PDB entry 6J4X | electron microscopy, 4.30 A resolution (low resolution: residue-level contacts below are approximate; hydrogen-bond / salt-bridge calls are withheld) | chains A and T of the 26 polymer chains in the assembly

== Chain A ==
Protein: DNA-directed RNA polymerase subunit
Organism: Komagataella phaffii (strain GS115 / ATCC 20864)
Notes: EC 2.7.7.6
UniProt: C4R4Y0 (C4R4Y0_KOMPG); numbering as in UniProt (aligned over 1-1743)
Sequence (1743 residues; row label = number of the first residue in the row):
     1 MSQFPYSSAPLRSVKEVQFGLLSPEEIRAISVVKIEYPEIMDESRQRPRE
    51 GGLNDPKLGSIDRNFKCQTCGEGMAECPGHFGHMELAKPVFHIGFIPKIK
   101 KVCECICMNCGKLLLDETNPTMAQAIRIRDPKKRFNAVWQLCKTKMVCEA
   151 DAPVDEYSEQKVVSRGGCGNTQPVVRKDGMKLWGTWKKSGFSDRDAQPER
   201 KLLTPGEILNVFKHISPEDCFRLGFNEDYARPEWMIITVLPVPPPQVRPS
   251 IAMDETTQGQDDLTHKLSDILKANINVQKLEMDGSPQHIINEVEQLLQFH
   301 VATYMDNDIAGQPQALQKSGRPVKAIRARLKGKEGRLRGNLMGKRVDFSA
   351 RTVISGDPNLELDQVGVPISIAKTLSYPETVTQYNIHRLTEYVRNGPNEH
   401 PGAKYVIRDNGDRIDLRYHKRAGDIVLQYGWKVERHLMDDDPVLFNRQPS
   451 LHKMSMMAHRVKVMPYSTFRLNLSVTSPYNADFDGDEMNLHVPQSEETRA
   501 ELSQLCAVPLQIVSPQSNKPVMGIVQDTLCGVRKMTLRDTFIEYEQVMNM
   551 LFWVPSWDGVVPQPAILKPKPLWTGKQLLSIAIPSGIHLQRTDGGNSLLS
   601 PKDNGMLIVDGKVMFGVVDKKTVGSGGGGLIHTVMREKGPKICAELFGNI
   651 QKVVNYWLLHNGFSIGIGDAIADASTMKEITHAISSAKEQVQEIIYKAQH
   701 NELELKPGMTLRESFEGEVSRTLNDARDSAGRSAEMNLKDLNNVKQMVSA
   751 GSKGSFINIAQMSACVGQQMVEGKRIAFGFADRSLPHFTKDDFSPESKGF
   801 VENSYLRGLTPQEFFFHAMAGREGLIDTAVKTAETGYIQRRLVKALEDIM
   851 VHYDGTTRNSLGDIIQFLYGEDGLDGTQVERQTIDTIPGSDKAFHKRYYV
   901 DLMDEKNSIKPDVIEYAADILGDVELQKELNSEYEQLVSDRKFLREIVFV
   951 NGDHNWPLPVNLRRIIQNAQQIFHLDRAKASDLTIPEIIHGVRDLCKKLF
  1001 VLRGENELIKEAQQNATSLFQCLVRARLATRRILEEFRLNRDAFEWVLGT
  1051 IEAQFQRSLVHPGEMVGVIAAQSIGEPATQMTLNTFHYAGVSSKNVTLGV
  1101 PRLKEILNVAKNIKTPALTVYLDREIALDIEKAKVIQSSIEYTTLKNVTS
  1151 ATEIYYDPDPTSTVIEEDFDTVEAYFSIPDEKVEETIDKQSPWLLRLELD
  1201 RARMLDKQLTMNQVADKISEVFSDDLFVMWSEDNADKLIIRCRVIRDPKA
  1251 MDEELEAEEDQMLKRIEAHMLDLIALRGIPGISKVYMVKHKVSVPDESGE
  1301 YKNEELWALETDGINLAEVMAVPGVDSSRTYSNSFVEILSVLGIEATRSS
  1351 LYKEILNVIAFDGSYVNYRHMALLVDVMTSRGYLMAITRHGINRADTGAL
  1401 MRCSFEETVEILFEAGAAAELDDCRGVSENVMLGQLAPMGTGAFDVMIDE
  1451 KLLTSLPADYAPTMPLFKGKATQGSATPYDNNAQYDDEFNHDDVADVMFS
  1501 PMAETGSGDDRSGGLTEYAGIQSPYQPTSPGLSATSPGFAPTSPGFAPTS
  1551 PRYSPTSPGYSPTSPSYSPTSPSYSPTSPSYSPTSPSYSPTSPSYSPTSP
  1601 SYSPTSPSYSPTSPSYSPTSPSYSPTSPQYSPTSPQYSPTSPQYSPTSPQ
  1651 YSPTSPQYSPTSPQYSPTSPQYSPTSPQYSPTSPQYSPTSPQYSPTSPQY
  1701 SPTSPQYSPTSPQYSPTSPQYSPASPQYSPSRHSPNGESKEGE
Not modelled in the structure: 1, 154-163, 190-193, 1082-1094, 1178-1189, 1246-1257, 1464-1743
Ion coordination: Zn2+ site 1: Cys67, Cys70, Cys77, His80; Zn2+ site 2: Cys107, Cys110, Cys168; Mg2+: Asp482, Asp484, Asp486 (shared with 1 residue of chain P)

== Chain T ==
Molecule: 198-nt DNA strand
Sequence (198 nucleotides; numbered -72 to 125; the number before each row is that of its first residue; numbers below 1 keep their minus sign (DA-72 is residue -72)):
   -72 ATCAGAATCCCGGTGCCGAGGCCGCTCAATTGGTCGTAGACAGCTCTAGC
   -22 ACCGCTTAAACGCACGTACGCGCTGTCCCCCGCGTTTTAACCGCCAAGGG
    28 GATTACACCCAAGACACCAGGCACGAGACAGAAAAAAACAACGAAAACGG
    78 CCACCACCCAAACACACCAAACACAAGAGCTAATTGACTGACGTAAGC
Not modelled in the structure: 55-125

== Chain A / chain T interface ==
Residue-residue contacts (11):
  Ala310(A) - DG28(T)
  Lys318(A) - DC42(T)
  Lys333(A) - DC33(T)
  Arg345(A) - DC35(T)
  Arg351(A) - DC35(T)
  Ala833(A) - DA32(T)
  Gly836(A) - DA32(T)
  Tyr837(A) - DT30(T)
  Arg1389(A) - DG28(T)
  Arg1389(A) - DA29(T)
  Glu1406(A) - DT30(T)
Other interface residues (no listed pair), chain A (16 interface residues in all): Asp151, Arg327, Arg338, Gln448, Thr832, Glu1407
Other interface residues (no listed pair), chain T (10 interface residues in all): DC-56, DT31, DA34

== In short ==
The interface between chain A and chain T involves 16 residues on one side and 10 on the other. The Zn2+ site
1 is built by Cys67(A), Cys70(A), Cys77(A) and His80(A). The Zn2+ site 2 is built by Cys107(A), Cys110(A) and
Cys168(A).
Chain A is DNA-directed RNA polymerase subunit (Komagataella phaffii (strain GS115 / ATCC 20864)) and chain T
is a 198-nt DNA strand; the structure, RNA polymerase II elongation complex bound with Elf1 and Spt4/5,
stalled at SHL(-1) of the nucleosome ..., was determined by electron microscopy (same publication as 6IR9,
6J4W, 6J4Y, 6J4Z, 6J50 and 6J51).
